Entry 6KW3 (electron microscopy, 7.13 A resolution (low resolution: residue-level contacts below are approximate; hydrogen-bond / salt-bridge calls are withheld)); this record covers chains N and V of the 28 polymer chains in the assembly.

== Chain N ==
Name: Histone H3.2
Organism: Xenopus laevis
UniProtKB: P84233 (H32_XENLA); residues 0-135 here correspond to UniProt positions 1-136 (UniProt number = residue number + 1)
Amino-acid sequence (136 residues; numbered 0 to 135; the number before each row is that of its first residue; numbering starts at 0):
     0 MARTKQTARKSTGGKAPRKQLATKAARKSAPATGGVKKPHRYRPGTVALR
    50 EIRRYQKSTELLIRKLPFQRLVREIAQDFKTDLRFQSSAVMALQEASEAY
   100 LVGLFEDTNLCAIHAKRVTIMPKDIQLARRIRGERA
Disordered / not traced: 0-36, 135
Swiss-Prot annotation at these positions:
  - modified residue: Arg2 (Asymmetric dimethylarginine), Thr3 (Phosphothreonine), Lys4 (Allysine), Gln5 (5-glutamyl dopamine), Thr6 (Phosphothreonine), Arg8 (Citrulline), Lys9 (N6,N6,N6-trimethyllysine), Ser10 (ADP-ribosylserine), Thr11 (Phosphothreonine), Lys14 (N6-(2-hydroxyisobutyryl)lysine), Arg17 (Asymmetric dimethylarginine), Lys18 (N6-(2-hydroxyisobutyryl)lysine), Lys23 (N6-(2-hydroxyisobutyryl)lysine), Arg26 (Citrulline), Lys27 (N6,N6,N6-trimethyllysine), Ser28 (ADP-ribosylserine), Lys36 (N6,N6,N6-trimethyllysine), Lys37 (N6-methyllysine), Tyr41 (Phosphotyrosine), Lys56 (N6,N6,N6-trimethyllysine) and 8 more in UniProt
  - lipidation: Cys110 (S-palmitoyl cysteine)

== Chain V ==
Molecule: DNA 167
Sequence (167 nucleotides; numbered -19 to 147; the number before each row is that of its first residue; numbers below 1 keep their minus sign (DC-19 is residue -19)):
   -19 CTAGTACTTCTCGACAAGCTTCAGGATGTATATATCTGACACGTGCCTGG
    31 AGACTAGGGAGTAATCCCCTTGGCGGTTAAAACGCGGGGGACAGCGCGTA
    81 CGTGCGTTTAAGCGGTGCTAGAGCTGTCTACGACCAATTGAGCGGCCTCG
   131 GCACCGGGATTCTCATC
Disordered / not traced: -19 to 0, 147

== How chain N and chain V interact ==
Contacting residue pairs (22; chain N residue first):
  Lys37(N) - DA145(V)
  His39(N) - DC144(V)
  Arg40(N) - DG66(V)
  Tyr41(N) - DT143(V)
  Tyr41(N) - DC144(V)
  Arg42(N) - DG69(V)
  Arg42(N) - DC144(V)
  Thr45(N) - DT143(V)
  Arg63(N) - DA61(V)
  Arg72(N) - DT51(V)
  Leu82(N) - DT51(V)
  Arg83(N) - DT50(V)
  Arg83(N) - DT51(V)
  Phe84(N) - DT50(V)
  Phe84(N) - DT51(V)
  Gln85(N) - DT50(V)
  Lys115(N) - DA71(V)
  Arg116(N) - DA71(V)
  Arg116(N) - DC72(V)
  Val117(N) - DG70(V)
  Val117(N) - DA71(V)
  Thr118(N) - DA71(V)
Interface residues without a listed pair, chain N (19 interface residues in all): Pro43, Gln68, Met120
Interface residues without a listed pair, chain V (13 interface residues in all): DG52, DA60

== Summary ==
Chain N and chain V form an interface of 19 and 13 residues respectively.
Chain N is Histone H3.2 (Xenopus laevis) and chain V is DNA 167; the structure, The ClassA RSC-Nucleosome
Complex, was determined by electron microscopy, deposited together with 6K15 and 6KW4.
